9C1H - chains 4 and w of the 43 polymer chains in the assembly; structure by electron microscopy, 2.88 A resolution.

[Chain 4]
Molecule: Outer capsid protein VP4
Organism: Simian rotavirus A strain RRV
UniProt: P12473 (VP4_ROTRH); numbering as in UniProt (aligned over 1-776)
Amino-acid sequence (776 residues; numbered 1 to 776; the number before each row is that of its first residue):
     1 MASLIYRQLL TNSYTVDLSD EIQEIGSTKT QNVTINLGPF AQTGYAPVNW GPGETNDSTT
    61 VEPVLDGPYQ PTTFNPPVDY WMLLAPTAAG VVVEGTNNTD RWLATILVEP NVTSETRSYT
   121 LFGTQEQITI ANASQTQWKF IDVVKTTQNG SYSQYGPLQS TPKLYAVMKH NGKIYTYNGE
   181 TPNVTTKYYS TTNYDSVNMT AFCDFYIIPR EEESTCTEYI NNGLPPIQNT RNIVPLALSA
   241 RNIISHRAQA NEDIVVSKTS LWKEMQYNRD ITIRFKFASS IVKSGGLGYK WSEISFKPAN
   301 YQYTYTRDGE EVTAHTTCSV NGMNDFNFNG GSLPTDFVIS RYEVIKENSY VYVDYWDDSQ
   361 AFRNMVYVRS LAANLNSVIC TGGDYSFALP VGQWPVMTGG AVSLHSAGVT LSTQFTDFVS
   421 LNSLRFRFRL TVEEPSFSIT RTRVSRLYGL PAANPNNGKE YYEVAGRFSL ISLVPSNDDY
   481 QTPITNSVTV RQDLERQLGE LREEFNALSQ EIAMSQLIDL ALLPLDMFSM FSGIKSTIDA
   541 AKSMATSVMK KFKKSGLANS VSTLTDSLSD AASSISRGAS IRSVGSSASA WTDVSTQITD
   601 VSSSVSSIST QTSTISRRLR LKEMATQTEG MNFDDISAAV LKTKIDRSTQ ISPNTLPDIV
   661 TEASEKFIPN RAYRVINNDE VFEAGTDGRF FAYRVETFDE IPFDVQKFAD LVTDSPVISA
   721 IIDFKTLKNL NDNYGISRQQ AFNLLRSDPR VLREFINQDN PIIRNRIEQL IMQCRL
Unresolved in the structure: 1, 28-260
Sequence notes: conflict Thr73 (Ser in P12473), Glu311 (Asp in P12473), Val338 (Ile in P12473), Leu421 (Phe in P12473), Ser445 (Gly in P12473), Arg446 (Gly in P12473), Asn454 (Tyr in P12473), Phe468 (Leu in P12473), Asp519 (Tyr in P12473), Phe690 (Tyr in P12473)
Residues lining bound ligands: N-acetylglucosamine (NAG; 2-acetamido-2-deoxy-beta-D-glucopyranose): Gln510, Glu768, Met772

[Chain w]
Molecule: Outer capsid glycoprotein VP7
Organism: Simian rotavirus A strain RRV
UniProt: P12476 (VP7_ROTRH); numbering as in UniProt (aligned over 1-326)
Amino-acid sequence (326 residues; each row starts with the number of its first residue):
     1 MYGIEYTTVL TFLISLILLN YILKSLTRMM DFIIYRFLFI VVILSPLLKA QNYGINLPIT
    61 GSMDTAYANS TQEETFLTST LCLYYPTEAA TEINDNSWKD TLSQLFLTKG WPTGSVYFKE
   121 YTDIASFSVD PQLYCDYNVV LMKYDATLQL DMSELADLIL NEWLCNPMDI TLYYYQQTDE
   181 ANKWISMGSS CTIKVCPLNT QTLGIGCLTT DTATFEEVAT AEKLVITDVV DGVNHKLDVT
   241 TATCTIRNCK KLGPRENVAV IQVGGSDVLD ITADPTTAPQ TERMMRINWK KWWQVFYTVV
   301 DYVNQIIQAM SKRSRSLNSA AFYYRI
Unresolved in the structure: 1-50
Cystine bridges: Cys82-Cys135, Cys165-Cys249, Cys191-Cys244, Cys196-Cys207
Glycans and other covalent adducts: N-acetylglucosamine (NAG) linked to Asn69
Ion coordination: Ca2+ site 1: Asp95 (shared with 3 residues of chain y); Ca2+ site 2: Asp151, Glu154, Glu222, Leu224; Ca2+ site 3: Gln177, Asp228, Val229, Asp231 (shared with 1 residue of chain x); Ca2+ site 4: Gly206, Thr214, Glu216 (shared with 1 residue of chain x); Ca2+ site 5: Asp270, Thr272, Asp274, Thr277; Ca2+ site 6: Asp301 (shared with 4 residues of chain y)

[Interface between chain 4 and chain w]
Residue-residue contacts - 34 pairs, chain 4 then chain w:
  Met265(4) - Asn234(w)
  Gln266(4) - Thr200(w)
  Gln266(4) - Gln201(w)  hydrogen bond
  Gln266(4) - Thr202(w)  hydrogen bond (backbone-side chain)
  Tyr267(4) - Gln201(w)  hydrogen bond (backbone-side chain)
  Tyr267(4) - Thr202(w)
  Asn268(4) - Gln201(w)  hydrogen bond (backbone-side chain)
  Arg269(4) - Gln201(w)  hydrogen bond (side chain-backbone)
  Arg269(4) - Thr202(w)  hydrogen bond (side chain-backbone)
  Arg269(4) - Leu203(w)
  Asp308(4) - Leu208(w)
  Gly309(4) - Leu208(w)
  Glu310(4) - Leu208(w)
  Glu310(4) - Thr209(w)  hydrogen bond (side chain-backbone)
  Glu310(4) - Thr210(w)  hydrogen bond
  Gln360(4) - Tyr174(w)  hydrogen bond
  Asp479(4) - Gln176(w)
  Asp479(4) - Thr178(w)
  Tyr480(4) - Asn166(w)
  Tyr480(4) - Tyr174(w)
  Tyr480(4) - Tyr175(w)
  Tyr480(4) - Gln176(w)  hydrogen bond (backbone-backbone)
  Tyr480(4) - Asn248(w)
  Gln481(4) - Tyr173(w)
  Gln481(4) - Tyr174(w)
  Gln481(4) - Tyr175(w)  hydrogen bond
  Thr482(4) - Tyr173(w)
  Thr482(4) - Tyr174(w)  hydrogen bond (backbone-backbone)
  Thr482(4) - Asn234(w)  hydrogen bond
  Pro483(4) - Leu172(w)
  Pro483(4) - Tyr173(w)  hydrophobic
  Ile484(4) - Thr171(w)
  Ile484(4) - Leu172(w)  hydrogen bond (backbone-backbone)
  Ile484(4) - Tyr174(w)
Other interface residues (no listed pair), chain w (19 interface residues in all): Pro167, Lys236

[Summary]
The interface between chain 4 and chain w involves 15 residues on one side and 19 on the other, with 14
hydrogen bonds. Among the polar pairs are Gln266(4)-Gln201(w), Gln266(4)-Thr202(w) and Tyr267(4)-Gln201(w).
Bound to chain 4: N-acetylglucosamine. N-acetylglucosamine is covalently linked to Asn69(w).
Here chain 4 is Outer capsid protein VP4 and chain w is Outer capsid glycoprotein VP7, both from Simian
rotavirus A strain RRV. Entry 9C1H (Rhesus rotavirus (upright structure at 2.88 Angstrom resolution)) was
determined by electron microscopy.
